Entry 8ABL (electron microscopy, 2.10 A resolution); this record covers chains C and H of the 20 polymer chains in the assembly.

# Chain C
Molecule: Cytochrome b
Organism: Yarrowia lipolytica
Reference sequence: Q9B6D0 (CYB_YARLI); residue numbers follow UniProt; this construct covers 1-385
Chain sequence (385 residues; row label = number of the first residue in the row):
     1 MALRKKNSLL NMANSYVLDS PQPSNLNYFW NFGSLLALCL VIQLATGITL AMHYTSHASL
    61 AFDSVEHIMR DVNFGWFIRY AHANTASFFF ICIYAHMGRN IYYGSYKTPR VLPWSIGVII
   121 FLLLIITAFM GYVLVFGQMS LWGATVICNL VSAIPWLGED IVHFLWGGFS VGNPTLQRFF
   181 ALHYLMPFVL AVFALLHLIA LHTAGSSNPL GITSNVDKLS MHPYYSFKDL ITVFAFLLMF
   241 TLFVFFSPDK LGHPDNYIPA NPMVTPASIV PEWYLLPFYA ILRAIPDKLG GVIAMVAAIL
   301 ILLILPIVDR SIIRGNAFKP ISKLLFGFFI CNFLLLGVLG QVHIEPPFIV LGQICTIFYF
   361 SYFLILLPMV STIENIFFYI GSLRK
Not modelled in the structure: 384-385
Metal / ion sites: heme Fe site 1: His82, His183; heme Fe site 2: His96, His197
Small-molecule neighbours:
  - AWB ([(2R,3S,6S,7R,8R)-3-[(3-formamido-2-oxidanyl-phenyl)carbonylamino]-8-hexyl-2,6-dimethyl-4,9-bis(oxidanylidene)-1,5-dioxonan-7-yl] 3-methylbutanoate): Ala13, Tyr16, Val17, Gln22, Leu26, Trp30, Asn31, Gly33, Ser34, Ala37, Leu40, Ala191, Ala194, Leu195, Leu198, Ser206, Met221, Tyr225, Lys228, Asp229
  - heme (HEM), molecule 1: Trp30, Phe32, Gly33, Ser34, Leu36, Ala37, Phe89, Ile93, His96, Met97, Arg99, Asn100, Ser105, Arg110, Pro113, Trp114, Gly117, Val118, Ile120, Phe121, Leu190, Ala194, His197, Leu198, Leu201, Ser206, Ser207
  - heme (HEM), molecule 2: Leu40, Gln43, Leu44, Gly47, Ile48, Leu50, Ala51, Tyr54, Val65, Arg79, His82, Ala83, Ala86, Phe89, Leu124, Thr127, Ala128, Gly131, Tyr132, Leu134, Val135, Phe180, His183, Tyr184, Pro187, Leu190, Tyr274
  - 1,2-diacyl-sn-glycero-3-phosphocholine (PC1): Asn27, Phe29, Tyr94, Ala95, Gly98, Arg99, Tyr102, Tyr103, Pro209, Ala317, Lys323, Phe326, Gly327, Ile330, Cys331, Phe333
  - phosphatidylethanolamine (PTY), molecule 1: Ser34, Ala37, Leu38, Val41, His222, Pro223, Ser226, Phe227, Asp229, Leu230, Val233, Phe234
  - phosphatidylethanolamine (PTY), molecule 2: Ile42, Thr46, Phe74, Phe77, Phe234, Leu237, Phe240, Phe245
Curated features (UniProtKB/Swiss-Prot):
  - binding site (heme b): His82, His96, His183, His197
  - binding site (a ubiquinone): His202

# Chain H
Molecule: Cytochrome b-c1 complex subunit 8
Organism: Yarrowia lipolytica
Reference sequence: Q6C387 (Q6C387_YARLI); residues 3-95 here correspond to UniProt positions 1-93 (UniProt number = residue number - 2)
Chain sequence (93 residues; row label = number of the first residue in the row):
     3 MGGNGHYMGW WGHMGSPPQK GIAGYTISPF AARPFAGVVH AAIFNTFRRT KNQALFVILP
    63 VSFFYYVWTQ ASEKNEWLYT KAGRHELAKA LAE
Not modelled in the structure: 3-8, 94-95
Small-molecule neighbours: 1,2-diacyl-sn-glycero-3-phosphocholine (PC1): Gln55, Phe58, Val59, Val63

# How chain C and chain H interact
Contacting residue pairs (54; chain C residue first):
  Ser15(C) with Trp12(H)
  Asp19(C) with Trp13(H), hydrogen bond (backbone-side chain)
  Ser20(C) with Trp12(H)
  Pro21(C) with Met10(H); Trp12(H); Trp13(H), hydrophobic; Met16(H), hydrophobic
  Pro109(C) with Tyr9(H), hydrophobic
  His202(C) with Met10(H); Trp12(H)
  Thr203(C) with Tyr9(H); Met10(H), hydrogen bond (backbone-backbone)
  Ala204(C) with Met10(H)
  Gly205(C) with Met10(H)
  Asn215(C) with Tyr9(H), hydrogen bond (side chain-backbone); Met10(H); Met16(H); Ser18(H)
  Val216(C) with Ser18(H); Gln21(H), hydrogen bond (backbone-side chain)
  Lys218(C) with Met10(H), hydrogen bond; Trp13(H); Met16(H)
  Ser220(C) with Trp13(H)
  Pro320(C) with Phe58(H)
  Lys323(C) with Gln55(H), hydrogen bond; Phe58(H)
  Gly327(C) with Pro62(H)
  Phe328(C) with Pro62(H), hydrophobic; Phe65(H), hydrophobic; Phe66(H), hydrophobic
  Cys331(C) with Pro62(H), hydrophobic; Val63(H), hydrophobic; Phe66(H), hydrophobic
  Asn332(C) with Phe66(H)
  Leu335(C) with Phe66(H), hydrophobic
  Val338(C) with Trp70(H), hydrophobic
  Val342(C) with Trp70(H), hydrophobic
  Glu345(C) with Asn77(H), hydrogen bond; Tyr81(H)
  Pro346(C) with Asn77(H), hydrogen bond (backbone-side chain); Leu80(H); Tyr81(H); Leu89(H), hydrophobic; Ala92(H), hydrophobic; Leu93(H)
  Pro347(C) with Ala73(H); Asn77(H)
  Phe348(C) with Trp70(H), hydrophobic; Ala73(H), hydrophobic; Ser74(H); Asn77(H)
  Leu351(C) with Val69(H), hydrophobic; Ala73(H), hydrophobic
Also at the interface, not in a pair above, chain C (30 interface residues in all): Leu219, Leu324, Leu339
Also at the interface, not in a pair above, chain H (27 interface residues in all): Gly17, Pro19, Leu61, Lys76

# In short
Chain C and chain H form an interface of 30 and 27 residues respectively, with 8 hydrogen bonds. Polar pairs
include Asp19(C)-Trp13(H), Asn215(C)-Tyr9(H) and Val216(C)-Gln21(H). 1,2-diacyl-sn-glycero-3-phosphocholine is
bound between chain C and chain H. Bound to chain C: heme, phosphatidylethanolamine and compound AWB.
Chain C is Cytochrome b and chain H is Cytochrome b-c1 complex subunit 8, both from Yarrowia lipolytica; the
structure, Complex III2 from Yarrowia lipolytica, with decylubiquinol and antimycin A, consensus refinement,
was determined by electron microscopy (same publication as 8AB6, 8AB7, 8AB8, 8AB9, 8ABA, 8ABB and 11 further
entries).
